Entry 9BSU (electron microscopy, 3.36 A resolution); this record covers chains A and E of the 5 polymer chains in the assembly.

Chain A:
Protein: Envelope glycoprotein
From: Ebola virus
UniProtKB: Q05320 (VGP_EBOZM); residues 1-676 here = UniProt positions 1-676
Chain sequence (706 residues; each row starts with the number of its first residue):
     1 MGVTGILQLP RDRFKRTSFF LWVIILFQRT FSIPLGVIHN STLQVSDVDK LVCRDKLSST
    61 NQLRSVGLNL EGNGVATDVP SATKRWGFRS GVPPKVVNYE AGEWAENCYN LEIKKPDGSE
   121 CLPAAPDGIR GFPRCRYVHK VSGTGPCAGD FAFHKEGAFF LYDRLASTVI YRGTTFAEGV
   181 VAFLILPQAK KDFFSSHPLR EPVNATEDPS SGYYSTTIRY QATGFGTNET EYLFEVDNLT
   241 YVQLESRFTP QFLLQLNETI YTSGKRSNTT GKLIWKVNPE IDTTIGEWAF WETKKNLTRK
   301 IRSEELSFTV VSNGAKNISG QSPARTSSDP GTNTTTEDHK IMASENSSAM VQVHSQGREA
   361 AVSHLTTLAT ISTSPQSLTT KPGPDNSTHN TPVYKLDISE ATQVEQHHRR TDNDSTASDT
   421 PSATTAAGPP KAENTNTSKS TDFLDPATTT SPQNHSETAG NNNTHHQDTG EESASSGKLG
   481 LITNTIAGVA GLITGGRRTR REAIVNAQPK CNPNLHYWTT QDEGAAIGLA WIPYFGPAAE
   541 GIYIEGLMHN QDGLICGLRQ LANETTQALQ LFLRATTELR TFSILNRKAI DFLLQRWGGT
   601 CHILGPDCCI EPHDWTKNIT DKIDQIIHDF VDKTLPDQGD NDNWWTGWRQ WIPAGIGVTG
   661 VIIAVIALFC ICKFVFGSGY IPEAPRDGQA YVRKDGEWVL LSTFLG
Disordered / not traced: 1-31, 200-211, 283-501, 614-706
Construct notes: expression tag (677-706)
Cystine bridges: C108-C135, C121-C147, C511-C556, C601-C608
Covalent attachments: N-acetylglucosamine (NAG) linked to N563
UniProt features mapped onto this chain:
  - region: G524 to A539 (Fusion peptide)
  - motif: G660 to A664 (Important role for host BST2/tetherin antagonism)
  - site: L57 (Involved in receptor recognition and/or post-binding events), L63 (Involved in receptor recognition and/or post-binding events), R64 (Involved in receptor recognition and/or post-binding events), F88 (Involved in receptor recognition and/or post-binding events), K95 (Involved in receptor recognition and/or post-binding events), I170 (Involved in receptor recognition and/or post-binding events), R501, E502 (Cleavage), D637, Q638 (Cleavage)
  - lipidation (S-palmitoyl cysteine): C670, C672
  - glycosylation (N-linked (GlcNAc...) asparagine): N40, N204, N228, N238, N257, N268, N296, N317, N333, N346, N386, N413, N436, N454, N462, N563, N618
  - natural variant: S65 (S65P: In strain: Isolate mouse-adapted), S246 (S246P: In strain: Isolate mouse-adapted)
  - mutagenesis: N40 (N40D: Induces GP1 secretion. Complete loss of virus capability to enter into host cell), C53 (C53G: Induces GP1 secretion. Complete loss of virus capability to enter into host cell), D55 (D55A: 80% loss of virus capability to enter into host cell; D55E/K: No effect on viral entry), L57 (L57A: Complete loss of virus capability to enter into host cell; L57F/I/K: 90% loss of virus capability to enter into host cell), L63 (L63A: 90% loss of virus capability to enter into host cell; L63F: Almost complete loss of virus capability to enter into host cell; L63K: Complete loss of virus capability to enter into host cell), R64 (R64A/E: Complete loss of virus capability to enter into host cell; R64K: No loss of virus capability to enter into host cell), F88 (F88A/E: Complete loss of virus capability to enter into host cell; F88A: About 50% loss of ability to counteract host BST2; F88I: No loss of virus capability to enter into host cell), K95 (K95A/E: 80% loss of virus capability to enter into host cell; K95R: 20% loss of virus capability to enter into host cell), C108 (C108G: Almost complete loss of expression of GP1 and GP2. Almost complete loss of virus capability to enter into host cell), L111 (L111A: About 60% loss of ability to counteract host BST2), C121 (C121G: Reduced levels of expression of GP1 and GP2. 50% loss of virus capability to enter into host cell), L122 (L122A: About 60% loss of ability to counteract host BST2), 38 further mutagenesis entries in UniProt
What the authors report for this chain:
  - post-translational modification sites: N563

Chain E:
Protein: Nanosota-EB1
From: Vicugna pacos
Chain sequence (143 residues; each row starts with the number of its first residue):
     1 QVQLQESGGG QVQAGGSLRL SCAASGSTSV IYAMGWYRQA PGKQRELVAA ITRGVGSTNY
    61 ADSVKGRFTI SRDNAKNTMY LQMNSLKPED TAVYYCNARL LVAPPPYEYD YWGQGTQVTV
   121 SSGGQHHHHH HGAYPYDVPD YAS
Disordered / not traced: 123-143
Cystine bridges: C22-C96

Interface between chain A and chain E:
Residue-residue contacts (29; chain A residue first):
  L256(A) with L101(E), hydrophobic
  T259(A) with S29(E); V30(E)
  I260(A) with V102(E), hydrophobic
  T262(A) with S29(E)
  S263(A) with G26(E); S27(E); S29(E); V30(E)
  L273(A) with P105(E), hydrophobic
  I274(A) with P105(E); Y107(E), hydrogen bond (backbone-side chain)
  W275(A) with V102(E), hydrophobic; A103(E); P104(E)
  K276(A) with L101(E); V102(E); A103(E); Y107(E), hydrogen bond; Y109(E), hydrogen bond (backbone-side chain)
  V277(A) with L101(E); Y109(E)
  N278(A) with L100(E), hydrogen bond (side chain-backbone); L101(E), hydrogen bond (backbone-backbone); Y109(E)
  E280(A) with R99(E), salt bridge
  D282(A) with Y32(E); R99(E); L101(E)
Also at the interface, not in a pair above, chain A (16 interface residues in all): V242, P279, I281

Summary:
16 residues of chain A face 14 of chain E across their interface; the contacts include 5 hydrogen bonds and 1
salt bridge. Among the polar pairs are E280(A)-R99(E), I274(A)-Y107(E) and K276(A)-Y107(E).
N-acetylglucosamine is covalently linked to N563(A). UniProt lists 53 mutagenesis sites on chain A. The paper
reports a modification site at N563(A).
Here chain A is Envelope glycoprotein (Ebola virus) and chain E is Nanosota-EB1 (Vicugna pacos). Entry 9BSU
(EBOV GP/Nanosota-EB1) was determined by electron microscopy, deposited together with 9BSV.
